PDB entry 6CIK | X-ray diffraction, 3.15 A resolution | chains C and J of the 10 polymer chains in the assembly

Chain C:
Molecule: V(D)J recombination-activating protein 1
Source organism: Mus musculus
Notes: EC 3.1.-.-, 2.3.2.27
UniProt: P15919 (RAG1_MOUSE); numbering as in UniProt (aligned over 384-1008)
Chain sequence (625 residues; numbered 384 to 1008; the number before each row is that of its first residue):
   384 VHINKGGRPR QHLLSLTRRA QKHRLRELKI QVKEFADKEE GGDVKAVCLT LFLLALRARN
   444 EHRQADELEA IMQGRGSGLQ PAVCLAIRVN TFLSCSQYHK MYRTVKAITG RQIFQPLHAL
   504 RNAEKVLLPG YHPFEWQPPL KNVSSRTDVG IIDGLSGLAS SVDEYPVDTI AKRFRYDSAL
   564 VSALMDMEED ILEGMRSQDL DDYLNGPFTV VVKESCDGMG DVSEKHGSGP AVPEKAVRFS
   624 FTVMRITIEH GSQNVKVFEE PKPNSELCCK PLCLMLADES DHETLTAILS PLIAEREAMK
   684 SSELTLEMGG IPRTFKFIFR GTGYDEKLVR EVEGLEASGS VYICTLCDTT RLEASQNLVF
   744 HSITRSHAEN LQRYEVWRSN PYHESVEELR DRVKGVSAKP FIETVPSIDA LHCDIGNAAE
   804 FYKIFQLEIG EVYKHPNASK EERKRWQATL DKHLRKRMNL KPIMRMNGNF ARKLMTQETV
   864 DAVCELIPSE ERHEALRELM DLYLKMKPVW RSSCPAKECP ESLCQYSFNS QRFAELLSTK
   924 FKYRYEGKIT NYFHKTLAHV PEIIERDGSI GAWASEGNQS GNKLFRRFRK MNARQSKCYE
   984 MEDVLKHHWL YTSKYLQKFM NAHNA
Unresolved in the structure: 384-395, 609-614, 957-960, 1008
Construct notes: engineered mutation Gln-962 (Glu in P15919)
Curated features (UniProtKB/Swiss-Prot):
  - DNA-binding region: Gly-389 to Gln-456 (NBD)
  - binding site (a divalent metal cation): Asp-600, Asp-708
  - site: Trp-893 (Essential for DNA hairpin formation, participates in base-stacking interactions near the cleavage site)
  - mutagenesis: Arg-391 (R391A: Defects in converting nicked products to hairpins; R391L: Impairs DNA-binding and hairpin formation while maintaining some nicking activity), Arg-393 (R393A: Impairs DNA-binding and hairpin formation while maintaining some nicking activity), Arg-401 (R401A: Allows robust hairpin activity), Arg-402 (R402A: Defects in converting nicked products to hairpins), Lys-405 (K405A: Reduced hairpin activity), His-406 (H406A: Allows robust hairpin activity), Arg-407 (R407A: Impairs DNA-binding and reduces hairpin formation without affecting nicking activity), Asn-443 (N443A: Impairs DNA-binding; when associated with A-445), His-445 (H445A: Impairs DNA-binding; when associated with A-443), Asp-546 (D546A: Loss of DNA-binding), Asp-560 (D560A: Loss of DNA-binding), Glu-597 (E597Q: Impaired cleavage), 19 further mutagenesis entries in UniProt
Metal / ion sites: Mn2+: Asp-600, Asp-708; Zn2+: Cys-727, Cys-730, His-937, His-942
Reported in the primary citation:
  - binding site for Intact 12RSS substrate forward strand: Arg-848 to Arg-855
  - binding site for the 15-nt DNA strand (chain J): Ala-720 to Ile-726, Arg-848
  - catalytic residues: Asp-600, Asp-708 (citing earlier work)

Chain J:
Molecule: 15-nt DNA strand
Sequence (15 nucleotides; each row starts with the number of its first residue):
     2 ATCTGGCCTG TCTTA
Unresolved in the structure: 2-4

Chain C / chain J interface:
Pairs across the interface (4; chain C residue first):
  Met-847(C) / DA16(J)  sugar contact
  Arg-848(C) / DT14(J)  base contact
  Arg-848(C) / DT15(J)  hydrogen bond to the base
  Arg-848(C) / DA16(J)  hydrogen bond to the sugar
Also at the interface, not in a pair above, chain C (5 interface residues in all): Ala-720, Arg-773, Ile-846
Also at the interface, not in a pair above, chain J (5 interface residues in all): DT10, DG11

Summary:
Chain C and chain J each contribute 5 residues to their interface, with 2 hydrogen bonds. Among the polar
pairs are Arg-848(C)/DT15(J) and Arg-848(C)/DA16(J). The paper reports catalytic residues Asp-600(C) and
Asp-708(C); a binding site for the 15-nt DNA strand (chain J) at Ala-720(C) and Arg-848(C).
Chain C is V(D)J recombination-activating protein 1 (Mus musculus) and chain J is a 15-nt DNA strand; the
structure, Pre-Reaction Complex, RAG1(E962Q)/2-intact/nicked 12/23RSS complex in Mn2+, was determined by X-ray
diffraction (same publication as 5ZDZ, 5ZE0, 5ZE1, 5ZE2, 6CG0, 6CIJ, 6CIL and 6CIM).
